PDB entry 5W9S | X-ray diffraction, 2.10 A resolution | chains A and C of the 3 polymer chains in the assembly

# Chain A
Molecule: CpG DNA fragment
Sequence (12 nucleotides; numbered 1 to 12; the number before each row is that of its first residue):
     1 GCCAACGTTGGC

# Chain C
Protein: CXXC-type zinc finger protein 5
Source organism: Homo sapiens
Notes: fragment: Zinc finger domain
UniProtKB: Q7LFL8 (CXXC5_HUMAN); residues 254-306 here = UniProt positions 254-306
Sequence (71 residues; each row starts with the number of its first residue):
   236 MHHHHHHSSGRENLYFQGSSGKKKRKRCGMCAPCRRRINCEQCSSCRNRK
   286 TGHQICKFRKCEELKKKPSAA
Unresolved in the structure: 236-257, 302-306
Construct notes: initiating methionine (236); expression tag (237-253)
Ion coordination: Zn2+ site 1: Cys263, Cys266, Cys269, Cys296; Zn2+ site 2: Cys275, Cys278, Cys281, Cys291

# How chain A and chain C interact
Contacting residue pairs (12; chain A residue first):
  DA5(A) with His288(C), base contact; Ile290(C), sugar contact
  DC6(A) with Lys259(C), sugar contact; Arg260(C), sugar contact; His288(C), hydrogen bond to the base; Gln289(C), base contact; Ile290(C), phosphate contact; Lys295(C), salt bridge to the phosphate; Leu299(C), phosphate contact
  DG7(A) with Lys259(C), sugar contact; Arg260(C), salt bridge to the phosphate; Gln289(C), hydrogen bond to the base
Other interface residues (no listed pair), chain A (4 interface residues in all): DA4
Other interface residues (no listed pair), chain C (9 interface residues in all): Gly287, Arg294

# Overview
4 residues of chain A and 9 residues of chain C are in contact, with 2 hydrogen bonds and 2 salt bridges.
Among the polar pairs are DC6(A)-His288(C), DG7(A)-Gln289(C) and DC6(A)-Lys295(C). The Zn2+ site 1 is built by
Cys263(C), Cys266(C), Cys269(C) and Cys296(C).
Here chain A is CpG DNA fragment and chain C is CXXC-type zinc finger protein 5 (Homo sapiens). Entry 5W9S
(Zinc finger of human CXXC5 in complex with CpG DNA) was determined by X-ray diffraction together with 4NW3,
4PZI, 4Z3C, 5VC9, 5W9Q, 6ASB and 6ASD from the same study.
